PDB entry 5OEL | X-ray diffraction, 2.20 A resolution | chain A

# Chain A
Name: Decaprenylphosphoryl-beta-D-ribose oxidase
Organism: Mycobacterium tuberculosis (strain CDC 1551 / Oshkosh)
Notes: EC 1.1.98.3
UniProtKB: P9WJF0 (DPRE1_MYCTO); numbering as in UniProt (aligned over 1-461)
Sequence (477 residues; numbered -15 to 461; the number before each row is that of its first residue; numbers below 1 keep their minus sign (Met-15 is residue -15)):
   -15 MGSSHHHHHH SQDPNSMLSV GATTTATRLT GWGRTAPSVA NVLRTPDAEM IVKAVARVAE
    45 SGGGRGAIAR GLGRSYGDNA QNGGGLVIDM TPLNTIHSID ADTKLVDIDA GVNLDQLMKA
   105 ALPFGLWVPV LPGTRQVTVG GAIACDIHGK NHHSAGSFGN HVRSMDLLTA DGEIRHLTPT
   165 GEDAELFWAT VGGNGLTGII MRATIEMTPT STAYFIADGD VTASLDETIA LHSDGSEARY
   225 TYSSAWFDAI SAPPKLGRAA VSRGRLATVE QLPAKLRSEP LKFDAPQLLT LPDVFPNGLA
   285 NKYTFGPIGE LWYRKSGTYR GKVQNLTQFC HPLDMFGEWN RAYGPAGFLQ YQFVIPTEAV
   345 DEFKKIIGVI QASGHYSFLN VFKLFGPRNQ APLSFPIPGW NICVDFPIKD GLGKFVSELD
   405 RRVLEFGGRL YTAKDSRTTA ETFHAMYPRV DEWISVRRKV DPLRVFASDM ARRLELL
Unresolved in the structure: -15 to 5, 269-272
Sequence notes: initiating methionine (-15); expression tag (-14 to 0); engineered mutation Cys314 (Tyr in P9WJF0)
Small-molecule neighbours:
  - 1W6 (ethyl ({2-[(1,3-benzothiazol-2-ylcarbonyl)amino]thiophen-3-yl}carbonyl)carbamate): Tyr60, Gly117, His132, Gly133, Lys134, Ser228, Trp230, Cys314, His315, Pro316, Leu317, Gln334, Gln336, Val365, Lys367, Asn385, Cys387, Lys418
  - FAD (flavin-adenine dinucleotide): Trp16, Ile52, Ala53, Arg54, Gly55, Leu56, Gly57, Arg58, Ser59, Tyr60, Asn63, Ala64, Met74, Ala94, Pro116, Gly117, Thr118, Gln120, Val121, Thr122, Gly124, Gly125, Ala126, Ala128, Cys129, Ile131, His132, Asn178, Gly179, Gly182, Ile183, Ile184, Tyr415, Ala417, Lys418
Reported in the primary citation:
  - mutagenesis - Y314C (5- to 40-fold): decreased binding to 1W6
  - conformationally variable residues (side-chain flip): Lys134
  - contacts within the chain: Lys134-Cys314

# Overview
Chain A binds flavin-adenine dinucleotide and compound 1W6. From the paper: Y314C reduces binding to 1W6;
conformational variability at Lys134.
Chain A is Decaprenylphosphoryl-beta-D-ribose oxidase (Mycobacterium tuberculosis (strain CDC 1551 /
Oshkosh)); the structure, Mycobacterium tuberculosis DprE1 mutant Y314C in complex with TCA1, was determined
by X-ray diffraction (same publication as 5OEP, 5OEQ and 5W0C).
